PDB entry 6OGZ | electron microscopy, 3.60 A resolution | chains B and E of the 13 polymer chains in the assembly

== Chain B ==
Molecule: 18-nt RNA strand
Source organism: Rotavirus A
Sequence (18 nucleotides; numbered 582 to 599; the number before each row is that of its first residue):
   582 UAUAUAUAUAUAUAUAUA

== Chain E ==
Molecule: Inner capsid protein VP2
Source organism: Rotavirus A
Reference sequence: G0YZK0 (G0YZK0_9REOV); residues 1-887 here = UniProt positions 1-887
Amino-acid sequence (887 residues; numbered 1 to 887; the number before each row is that of its first residue):
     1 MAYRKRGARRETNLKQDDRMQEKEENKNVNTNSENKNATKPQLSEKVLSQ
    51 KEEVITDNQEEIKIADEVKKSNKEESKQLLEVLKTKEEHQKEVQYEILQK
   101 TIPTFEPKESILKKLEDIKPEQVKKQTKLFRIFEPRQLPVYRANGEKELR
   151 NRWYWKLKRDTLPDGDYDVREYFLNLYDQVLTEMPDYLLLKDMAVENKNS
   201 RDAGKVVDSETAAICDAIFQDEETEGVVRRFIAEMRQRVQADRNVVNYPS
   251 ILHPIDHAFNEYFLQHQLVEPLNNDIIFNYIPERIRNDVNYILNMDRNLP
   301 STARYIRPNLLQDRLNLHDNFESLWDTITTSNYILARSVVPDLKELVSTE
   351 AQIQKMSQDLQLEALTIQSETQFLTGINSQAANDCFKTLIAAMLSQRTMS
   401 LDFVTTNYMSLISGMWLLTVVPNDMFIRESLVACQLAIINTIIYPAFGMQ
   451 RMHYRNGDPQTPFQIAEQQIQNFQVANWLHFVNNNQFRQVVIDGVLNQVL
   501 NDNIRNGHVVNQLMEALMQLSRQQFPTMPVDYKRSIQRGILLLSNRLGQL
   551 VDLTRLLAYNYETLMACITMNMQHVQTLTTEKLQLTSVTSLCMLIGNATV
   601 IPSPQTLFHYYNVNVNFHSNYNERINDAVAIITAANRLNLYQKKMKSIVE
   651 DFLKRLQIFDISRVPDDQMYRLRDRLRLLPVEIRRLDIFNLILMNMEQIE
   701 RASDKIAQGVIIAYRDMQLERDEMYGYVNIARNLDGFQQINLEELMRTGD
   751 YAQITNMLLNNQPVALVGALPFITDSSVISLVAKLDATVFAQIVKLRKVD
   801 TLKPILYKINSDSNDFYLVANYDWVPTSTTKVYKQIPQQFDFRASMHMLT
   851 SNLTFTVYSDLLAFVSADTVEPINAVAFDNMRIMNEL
Unresolved in the structure: 1-93
What the authors report for this chain:
  - conformationally variable residues (helix shift): Thr349 to Leu360

== Interface between chain B and chain E ==
Residue-residue contacts (8):
  A583(B) with Val530(E), phosphate contact
  U584(B) with Val530(E), phosphate contact; Arg534(E), sugar contact
  A585(B) with Asp531(E), phosphate contact; Arg534(E), sugar contact; Arg538(E), hydrogen bond to the sugar
  U586(B) with Ser535(E), hydrogen bond to the phosphate
  A587(B) with Asn407(E), phosphate contact
Other interface residues (no listed pair), chain E (7 interface residues in all): Thr375

== Overview ==
Chain B and chain E form an interface of 5 and 7 residues respectively; the contacts include 2 hydrogen bonds.
Polar pairs include A585(B)-Arg538(E) and U586(B)-Ser535(E). The paper reports conformational variability at
Thr349(E).
Here chain B is an 18-nt RNA strand and chain E is Inner capsid protein VP2, both from Rotavirus A. Entry 6OGZ
(In situ structure of Rotavirus RNA-dependent RNA polymerase at transcript-elongated state) was determined by
electron microscopy (same publication as 6OGY).
